6ORB - chain A; structure by electron microscopy, 7.70 A resolution (low resolution: residue-level contacts below are approximate; hydrogen-bond / salt-bridge calls are withheld).

# Chain A
Molecule: Midasin
Organism: Schizosaccharomyces pombe
Reference sequence: O94248 (MDN1_SCHPO); numbering as in UniProt (aligned over 1-4717)
Sequence (4717 residues; numbered 1 to 4717; the number before each row is that of its first residue):
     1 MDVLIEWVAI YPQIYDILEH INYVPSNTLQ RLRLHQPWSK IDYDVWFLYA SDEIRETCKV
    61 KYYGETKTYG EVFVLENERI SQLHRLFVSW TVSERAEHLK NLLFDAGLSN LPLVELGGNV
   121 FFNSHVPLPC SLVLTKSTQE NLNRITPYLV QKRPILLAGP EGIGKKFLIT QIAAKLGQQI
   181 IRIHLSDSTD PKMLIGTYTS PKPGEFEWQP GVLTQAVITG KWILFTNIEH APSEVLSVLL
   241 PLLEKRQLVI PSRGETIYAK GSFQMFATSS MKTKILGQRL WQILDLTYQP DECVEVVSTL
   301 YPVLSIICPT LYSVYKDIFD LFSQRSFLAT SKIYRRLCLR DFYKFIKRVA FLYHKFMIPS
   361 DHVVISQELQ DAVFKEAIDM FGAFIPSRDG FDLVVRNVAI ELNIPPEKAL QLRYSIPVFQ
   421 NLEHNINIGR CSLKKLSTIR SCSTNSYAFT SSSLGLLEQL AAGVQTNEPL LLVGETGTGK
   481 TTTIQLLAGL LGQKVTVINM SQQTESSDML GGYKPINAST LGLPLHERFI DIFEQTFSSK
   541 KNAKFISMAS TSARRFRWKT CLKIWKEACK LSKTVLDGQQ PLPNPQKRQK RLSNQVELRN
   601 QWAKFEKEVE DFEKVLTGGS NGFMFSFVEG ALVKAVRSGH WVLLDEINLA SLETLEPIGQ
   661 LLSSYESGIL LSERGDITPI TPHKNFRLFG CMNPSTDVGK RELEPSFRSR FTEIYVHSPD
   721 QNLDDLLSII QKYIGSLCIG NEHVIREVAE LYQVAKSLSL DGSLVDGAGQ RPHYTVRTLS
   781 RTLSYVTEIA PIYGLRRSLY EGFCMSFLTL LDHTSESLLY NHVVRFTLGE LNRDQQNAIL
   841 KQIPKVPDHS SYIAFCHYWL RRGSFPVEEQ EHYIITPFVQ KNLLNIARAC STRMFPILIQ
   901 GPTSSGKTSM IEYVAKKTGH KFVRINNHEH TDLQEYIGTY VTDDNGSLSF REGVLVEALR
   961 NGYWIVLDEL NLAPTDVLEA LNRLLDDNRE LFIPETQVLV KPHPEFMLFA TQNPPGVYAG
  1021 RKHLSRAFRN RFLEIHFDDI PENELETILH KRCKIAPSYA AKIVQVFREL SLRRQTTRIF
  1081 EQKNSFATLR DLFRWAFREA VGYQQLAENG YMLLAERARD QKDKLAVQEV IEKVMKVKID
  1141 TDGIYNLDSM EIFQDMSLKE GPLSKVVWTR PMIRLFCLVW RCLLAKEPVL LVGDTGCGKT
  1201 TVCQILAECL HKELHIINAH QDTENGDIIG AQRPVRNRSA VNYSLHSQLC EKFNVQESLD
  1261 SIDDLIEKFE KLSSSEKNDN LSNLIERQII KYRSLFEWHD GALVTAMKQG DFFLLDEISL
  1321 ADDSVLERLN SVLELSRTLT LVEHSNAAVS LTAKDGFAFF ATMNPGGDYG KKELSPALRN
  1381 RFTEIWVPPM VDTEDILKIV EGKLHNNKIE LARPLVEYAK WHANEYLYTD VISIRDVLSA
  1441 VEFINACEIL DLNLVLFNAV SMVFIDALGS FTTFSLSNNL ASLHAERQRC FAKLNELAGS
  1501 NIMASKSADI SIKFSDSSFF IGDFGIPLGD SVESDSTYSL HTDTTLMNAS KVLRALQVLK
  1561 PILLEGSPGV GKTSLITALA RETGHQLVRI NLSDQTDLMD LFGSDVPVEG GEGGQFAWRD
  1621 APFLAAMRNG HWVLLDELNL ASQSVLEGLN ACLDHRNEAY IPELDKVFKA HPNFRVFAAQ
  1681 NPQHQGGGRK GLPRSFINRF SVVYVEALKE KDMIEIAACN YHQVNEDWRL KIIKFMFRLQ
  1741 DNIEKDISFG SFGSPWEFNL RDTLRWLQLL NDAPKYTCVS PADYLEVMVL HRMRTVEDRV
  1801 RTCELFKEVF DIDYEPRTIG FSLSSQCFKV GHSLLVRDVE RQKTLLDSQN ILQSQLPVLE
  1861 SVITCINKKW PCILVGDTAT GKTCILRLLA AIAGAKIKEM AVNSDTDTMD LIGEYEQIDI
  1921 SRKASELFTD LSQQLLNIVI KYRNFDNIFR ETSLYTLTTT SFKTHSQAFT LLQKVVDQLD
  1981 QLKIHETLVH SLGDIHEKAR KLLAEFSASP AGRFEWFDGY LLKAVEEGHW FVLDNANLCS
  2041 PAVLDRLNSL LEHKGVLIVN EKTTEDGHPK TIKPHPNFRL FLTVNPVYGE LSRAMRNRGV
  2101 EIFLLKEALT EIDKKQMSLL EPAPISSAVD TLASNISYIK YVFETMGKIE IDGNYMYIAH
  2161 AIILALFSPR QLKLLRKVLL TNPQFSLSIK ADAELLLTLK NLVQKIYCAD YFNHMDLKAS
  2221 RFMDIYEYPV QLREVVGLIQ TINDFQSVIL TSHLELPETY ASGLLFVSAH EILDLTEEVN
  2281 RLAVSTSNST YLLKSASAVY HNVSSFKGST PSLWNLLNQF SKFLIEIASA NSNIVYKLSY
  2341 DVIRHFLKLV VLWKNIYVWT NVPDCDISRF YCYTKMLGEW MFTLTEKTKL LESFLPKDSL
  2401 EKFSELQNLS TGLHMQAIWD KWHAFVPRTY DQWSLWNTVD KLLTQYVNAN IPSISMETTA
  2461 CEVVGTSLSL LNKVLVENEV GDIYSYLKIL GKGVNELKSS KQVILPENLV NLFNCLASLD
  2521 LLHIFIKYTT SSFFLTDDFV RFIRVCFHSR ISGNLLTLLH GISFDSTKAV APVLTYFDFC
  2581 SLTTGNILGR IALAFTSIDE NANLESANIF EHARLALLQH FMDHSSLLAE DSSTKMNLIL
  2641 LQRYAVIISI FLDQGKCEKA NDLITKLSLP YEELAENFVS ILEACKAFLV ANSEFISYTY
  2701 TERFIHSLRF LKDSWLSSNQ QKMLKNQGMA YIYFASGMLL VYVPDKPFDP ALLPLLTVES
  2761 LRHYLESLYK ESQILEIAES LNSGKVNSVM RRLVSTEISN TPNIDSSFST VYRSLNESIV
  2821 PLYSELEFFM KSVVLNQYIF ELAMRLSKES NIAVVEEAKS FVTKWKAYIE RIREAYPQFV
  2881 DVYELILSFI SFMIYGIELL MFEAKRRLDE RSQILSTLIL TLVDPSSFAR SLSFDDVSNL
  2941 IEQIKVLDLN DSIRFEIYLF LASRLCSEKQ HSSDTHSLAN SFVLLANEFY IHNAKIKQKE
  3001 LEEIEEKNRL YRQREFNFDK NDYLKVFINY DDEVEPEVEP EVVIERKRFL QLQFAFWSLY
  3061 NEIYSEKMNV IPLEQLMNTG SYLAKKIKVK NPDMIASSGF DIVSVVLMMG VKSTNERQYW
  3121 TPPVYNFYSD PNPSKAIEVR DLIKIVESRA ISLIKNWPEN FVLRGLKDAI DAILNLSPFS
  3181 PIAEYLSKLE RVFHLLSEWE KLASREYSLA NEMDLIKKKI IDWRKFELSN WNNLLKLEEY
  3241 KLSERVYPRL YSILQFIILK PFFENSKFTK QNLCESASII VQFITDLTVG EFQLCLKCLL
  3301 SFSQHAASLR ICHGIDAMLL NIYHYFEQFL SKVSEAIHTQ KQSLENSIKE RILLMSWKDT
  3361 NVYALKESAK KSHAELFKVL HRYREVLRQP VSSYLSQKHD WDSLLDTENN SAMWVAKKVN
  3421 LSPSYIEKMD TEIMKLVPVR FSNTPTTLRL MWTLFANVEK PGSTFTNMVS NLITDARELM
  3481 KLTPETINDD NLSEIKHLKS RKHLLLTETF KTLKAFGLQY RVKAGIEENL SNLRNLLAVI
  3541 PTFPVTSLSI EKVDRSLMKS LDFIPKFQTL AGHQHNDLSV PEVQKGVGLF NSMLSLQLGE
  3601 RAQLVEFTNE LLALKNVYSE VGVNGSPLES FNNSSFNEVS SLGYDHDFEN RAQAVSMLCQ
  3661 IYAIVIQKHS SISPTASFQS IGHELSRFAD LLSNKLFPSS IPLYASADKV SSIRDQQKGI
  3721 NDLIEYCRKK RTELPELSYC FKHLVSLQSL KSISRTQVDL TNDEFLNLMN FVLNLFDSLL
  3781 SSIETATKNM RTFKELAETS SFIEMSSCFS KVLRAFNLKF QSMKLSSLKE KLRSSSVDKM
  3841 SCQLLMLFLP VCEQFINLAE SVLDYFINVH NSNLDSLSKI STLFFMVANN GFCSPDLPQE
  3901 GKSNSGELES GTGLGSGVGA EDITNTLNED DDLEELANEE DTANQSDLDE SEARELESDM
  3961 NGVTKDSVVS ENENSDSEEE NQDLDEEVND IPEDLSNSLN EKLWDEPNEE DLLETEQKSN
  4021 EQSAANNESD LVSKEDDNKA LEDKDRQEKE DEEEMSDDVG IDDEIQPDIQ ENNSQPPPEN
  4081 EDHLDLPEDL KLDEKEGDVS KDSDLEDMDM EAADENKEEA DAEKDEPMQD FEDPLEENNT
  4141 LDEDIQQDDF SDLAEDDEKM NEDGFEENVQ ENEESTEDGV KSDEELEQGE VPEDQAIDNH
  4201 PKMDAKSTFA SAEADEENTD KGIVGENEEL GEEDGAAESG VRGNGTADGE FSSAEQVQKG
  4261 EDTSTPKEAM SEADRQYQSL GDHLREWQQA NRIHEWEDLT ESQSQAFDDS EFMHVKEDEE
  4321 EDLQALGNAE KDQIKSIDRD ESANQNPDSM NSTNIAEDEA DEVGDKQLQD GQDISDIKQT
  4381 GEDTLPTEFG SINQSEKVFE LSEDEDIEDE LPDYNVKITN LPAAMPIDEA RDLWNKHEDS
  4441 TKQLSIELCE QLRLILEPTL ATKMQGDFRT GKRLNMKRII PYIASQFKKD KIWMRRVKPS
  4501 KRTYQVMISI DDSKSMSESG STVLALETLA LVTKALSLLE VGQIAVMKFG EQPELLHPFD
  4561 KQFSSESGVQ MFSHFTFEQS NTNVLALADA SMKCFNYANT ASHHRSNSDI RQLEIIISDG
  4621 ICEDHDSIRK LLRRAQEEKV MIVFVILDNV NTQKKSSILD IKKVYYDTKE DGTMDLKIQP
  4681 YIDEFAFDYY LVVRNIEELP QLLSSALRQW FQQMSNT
Not modelled in the structure: 1, 90-93, 107-110, 124-130, 159-160, 200-207, 220-221, 231-233, 285-287, 324-330, 356-372, 413-450, 512-629, 664-681, 695-703, 718-724, 737-740, 762-771, 830-831, 849-851, 864-869, 895, 936-955, 995-996, 1015-1019, 1038-1041, 1055-1056, 1075-1086, 1136-1163, 1193-1196, 1221-1225, 1237, 1254-1261, 1273-1282, 1292-1298, 1309-1310, 1342-1347, 1367-1369, 1389-1392, 1469-1479, 1499-1540, 1606-1620, 1669-1670, 1684-1690, 1706, 1749-1752, 1774-1782, 1839-1841, 1913-1918, 1947, 1960-1965, 1981-1985, 2013-2018, 2053-2056, 2148-2153, 2180-2197, 2281-2289, 2301-2307, 2330-2331, 2339-2340, 2361-2367, 2384-2388, 2408-2411, 2450-2454, 2501-2503, 2561-2576, 2597-2605, 2712-2720, 2752-2756, 2801-2808, 2931-2932, 2948-2949, 3003-3040, 3117-3132, 3264-3267, 3405-3407, 3429-3430, 3461-3462, 3546-3547, 3579, 3622-3643, 3671-3676, 3700-3706, 3752-3762, 3891-4498, 4713-4717
Swiss-Prot annotation at these positions:
  - binding site (ATP): Gly159 to Lys166, Gly474 to Thr481, Gly901 to Thr908, Gly1193 to Thr1200, Gly1566 to Thr1573, Gly1876 to Thr1883
  - modified residue: Ser593 (Phosphoserine)
Reported in the primary citation:
  - mutagenesis - D1123R, R4694D: unchanged growth
  - mutagenesis - E1637Q: decreased catalytic activity

# Summary
Curated annotation (UniProt) lists 48 ATP-binding residues. From the paper: E1637Q reduces catalytic activity;
D1123R and R4694D leave growth unchanged.
Chain A is Midasin (Schizosaccharomyces pombe); the structure, Full-length S. pombe Mdn1 in the presence of
ATP and Rbin-1, was determined by electron microscopy together with 6OR5 and 6OR6 from the same study.
